6N0G - chains IE and I of the 57 polymer chains in the assembly; structure by electron microscopy, 3.60 A resolution.

# Chain IE
Molecule: Microcompartments protein
Organism: Haliangium ochraceum (strain DSM 14365 / JCM 11303 / SMP-2)
UniProtKB: D0LID5 (D0LID5_HALO1); residues 1-99 here = UniProt positions 1-99
Chain sequence (99 residues; each row starts with the number of its first residue):
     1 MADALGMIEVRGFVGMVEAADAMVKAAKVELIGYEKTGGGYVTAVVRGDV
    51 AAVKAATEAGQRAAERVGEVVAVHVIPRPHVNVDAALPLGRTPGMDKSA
Unresolved in the structure: 1, 94-99
Swiss-Prot annotation at these positions:
  - mutagenesis: Lys-28 (K28A: Forms larger hexamer patches, increases hexamer stacking), Arg-78 (R78A: Forms smaller hexamer patches)

# Chain I
Molecule: Microcompartments protein
Organism: Haliangium ochraceum (strain DSM 14365 / JCM 11303 / SMP-2)
UniProtKB: D0LID6 (D0LID6_HALO1); residue numbers follow UniProt; this construct covers 1-212
Chain sequence (212 residues; each row starts with the number of its first residue):
     1 MSITLRTYIFLDALQPQLATFIGKTARGFLPVPGQASLWVEIAPGIAINR
    51 VTDAALKATKVQPAVQVVERAYGLLEVHHFDQGEVLAAGSTILDKLEVRE
   101 EGRLKPQVMTHQIIRAVEAYQTQIINRNSQGMMILPGESLFILETQPAGY
   151 AVLAANEAEKAANVHLVNVTPYGAFGRLYLAGSEAEIDAAAEAAEAAIRS
   201 VSGVAQESFRDR
Unresolved in the structure: 1-2, 206-212

# Chain IE / chain I interface
Contacting residue pairs - 10 pairs, chain IE then chain I:
  Ala-2(IE) with Lys-60(I), hydrogen bond (backbone-side chain)
  Val-50(IE) with Asp-81(I); Gly-83(I); Glu-84(I)
  Pro-77(IE) with Ala-58(I); Lys-60(I), hydrogen bond (backbone-side chain); Glu-84(I)
  Arg-78(IE) with Ala-58(I), hydrogen bond (backbone-backbone); Thr-59(I); Lys-60(I)
Interface residues without a listed pair, chain IE (6 interface residues in all): Asp-49, Ala-51
Interface residues without a listed pair, chain I (7 interface residues in all): Ala-87

# Overview
Chain IE and chain I form an interface of 6 and 7 residues respectively; the contacts include 3 hydrogen
bonds. Polar contacts include Ala-2(IE)/Lys-60(I), Pro-77(IE)/Lys-60(I) and Arg-78(IE)/Ala-58(I). UniProt
lists 2 mutagenesis sites on chain IE.
Chain IE is Microcompartments protein and chain I is Microcompartments protein, both from Haliangium ochraceum
(strain DSM 14365 / JCM 11303 / SMP-2); the structure, Cryo-EM structure of the HO BMC shell: subregion
classified for BMC-T: TS-TDTDTD, was determined by electron microscopy (same publication as 6MZU, 6MZV, 6MZX,
6MZY, 6N06, 6N07, 6N09 and 6N0F).
